5FWY - chains A and B; structure by X-ray diffraction, 2.12 A resolution.

== Chain A ==
Molecule: Glutamate receptor 2
Organism: Rattus norvegicus
Reference sequence: P19491 (GRIA2_RAT); residues 4-379 here correspond to UniProt positions 25-400 (UniProt number = residue number + 21)
Amino-acid sequence (385 residues; numbered 4 to 388; the number before each row is that of its first residue):
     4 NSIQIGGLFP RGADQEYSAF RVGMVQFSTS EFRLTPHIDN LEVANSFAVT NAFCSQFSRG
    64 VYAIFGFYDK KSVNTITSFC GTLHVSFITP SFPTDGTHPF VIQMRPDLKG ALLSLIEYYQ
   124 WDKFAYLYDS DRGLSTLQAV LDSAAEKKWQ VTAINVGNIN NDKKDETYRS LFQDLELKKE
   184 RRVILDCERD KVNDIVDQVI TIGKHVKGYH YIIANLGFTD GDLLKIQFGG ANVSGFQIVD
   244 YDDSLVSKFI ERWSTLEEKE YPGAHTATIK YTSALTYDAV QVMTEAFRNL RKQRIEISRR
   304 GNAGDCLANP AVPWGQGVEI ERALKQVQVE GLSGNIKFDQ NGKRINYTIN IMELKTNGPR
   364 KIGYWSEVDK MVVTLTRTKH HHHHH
Not modelled in the structure: 303-305, 378-388
Construct notes: expression tag (380-388)
Swiss-Prot annotation at these positions:
  - glycosylation (N-linked (GlcNAc...) asparagine): Asn235, Asn349
Disulfide bonds: Cys57-Cys309
Glycans and other covalent adducts: N-acetylglucosamine (NAG) linked to Asn235, Asn349

== Chain B ==
Molecule: Glutamate receptor 3
Organism: Rattus norvegicus
Reference sequence: P19492 (GRIA3_RAT); residues 1-381 here correspond to UniProt positions 23-403 (UniProt number = residue number + 22)
Amino-acid sequence (390 residues; row label = number of the first residue in the row):
     1 GFPNTISIGG LFMRNTVQEH SAFRFAVQLY NTNQNTTEKP FHLNYHVDHL DSSNSFSVTN
    61 AFCSQFSRGV YAIFGFYDQM SMNTLTSFCG ALHTSFVTPS FPTDADVQFV IQMRPALKGA
   121 ILSLLSYYKW EKFVYLYDTE RGFSVLQAIM EAAVQNNWQV TARSVGNIKD VQEFRRIIEE
   181 MDRRQEKRYL IDCEVERINT ILEQVVILGK HSRGYHYMLA NLGFTDILLE RVMHGGANIT
   241 GFQIVNNENP MVQQFIQRWV RLDEREFPEA KNAPLKYTSA LTHDAILVIA EAFRYLRRQR
   301 VDVSRRGSAG DCLANPAVPW SQGIDIERAL KMVQVQGMTG NIQFDTYGRR TNYTIDVYEM
   361 KVSGSRKAGY WNEYERFVPF SGTKHHHHHH
Not modelled in the structure: 1, 362-363, 383-390
Construct notes: expression tag (382-390)
Swiss-Prot annotation at these positions:
  - glycosylation (N-linked (GlcNAc...) asparagine): Asn35, Asn238, Asn352
Disulfide bonds: Cys63-Cys312
Glycans and other covalent adducts: N-acetylglucosamine (NAG) linked to Asn35, Asn238, Asn352

== Chain A / chain B interface ==
Residue-residue contacts (54):
  Asn48(A) - Ser87(B)  hydrogen bond
  Ser49(A) - Asn83(B)
  Ser49(A) - Ser87(B)  hydrogen bond (backbone-side chain)
  Phe50(A) - Ser87(B)  hydrogen bond (backbone-side chain)
  Phe50(A) - Phe88(B)  hydrophobic
  Phe50(A) - Ala91(B)  hydrophobic
  Phe50(A) - Cys312(B)
  Phe50(A) - Ala317(B)  hydrophobic
  Thr53(A) - Phe88(B)
  Asn54(A) - Leu313(B)
  Cys57(A) - Leu313(B)  hydrophobic
  Lys74(A) - Asn83(B)
  Asn77(A) - Ser55(B)
  Asn77(A) - Gln79(B)
  Asn77(A) - Met80(B)
  Thr78(A) - Ser55(B)
  Thr78(A) - Thr84(B)  hydrogen bond
  Ser81(A) - Asn54(B)  hydrogen bond
  Ser81(A) - Ser55(B)  hydrogen bond (side chain-backbone)
  Ser81(A) - Phe56(B)  hydrogen bond (side chain-backbone)
  Phe82(A) - Ser55(B)
  Phe82(A) - Phe56(B)  hydrophobic
  Phe82(A) - Thr59(B)
  Thr85(A) - Phe56(B)
  Tyr131(A) - Gln147(B)  hydrogen bond
  Ser133(A) - Gln147(B)
  Leu137(A) - Phe143(B)  hydrophobic
  Gln141(A) - Tyr137(B)
  Gln141(A) - Thr139(B)
  Gln141(A) - Phe143(B)
  Gln141(A) - Ser164(B)
  Leu144(A) - Met150(B)  hydrophobic
  Leu144(A) - Ala162(B)
  Asp145(A) - Ala162(B)
  Asp145(A) - Arg163(B)  salt bridge
  Asp145(A) - Ser164(B)  hydrogen bond (side chain-backbone)
  Ala148(A) - Thr161(B)
  Ala148(A) - Ala162(B)
  Ala148(A) - Arg184(B)  hydrogen bond (backbone-side chain)
  Glu149(A) - Arg184(B)
  Lys151(A) - Arg184(B)
  Gln153(A) - Gln159(B)
  Thr155(A) - Val154(B)
  Ala156(A) - Met150(B)
  Ala156(A) - Val154(B)
  Asn158(A) - Gln147(B)  hydrogen bond
  Asp177(A) - Val154(B)
  Lys181(A) - Val154(B)  hydrogen bond (side chain-backbone)
  Lys181(A) - Asn157(B)  hydrogen bond
  Cys309(A) - Phe56(B)
  Leu310(A) - Asn60(B)
  Leu310(A) - Cys63(B)  hydrophobic
  Asn312(A) - Asn60(B)
  Ala314(A) - Phe56(B)  hydrophobic
Interface residues without a listed pair, chain A (36 interface residues in all): Leu86, His101, Leu140, Ile157, Ala311
Interface residues without a listed pair, chain B (33 interface residues in all): Leu92, Ala105, Leu146, Glu180
The authors on this interface:
  - pairs named by the authors: Asp145(A)-Arg163(B) (salt bridge), Ala148(A)-Arg184(B) (hydrogen bond), Glu149(A)-Arg184(B)

== Overview ==
Chain A and chain B form an interface of 36 and 33 residues respectively, with 13 hydrogen bonds and 1 salt
bridge. Among the polar pairs are Asp145(A)-Arg163(B), Asn48(A)-Ser87(B) and Ser49(A)-Ser87(B). The authors
report a salt bridge between Asp145(A) and Arg163(B); a hydrogen bond between Ala148(A) and Arg184(B); a
contact between Glu149(A) and Arg184(B).
Here chain A is Glutamate receptor 2 and chain B is Glutamate receptor 3, both from Rattus norvegicus. Entry
5FWY (Crystal structure of the AMPA receptor GluA2/A3 N-terminal domain heterodimer) was determined by X-ray
diffraction (same publication as 5FWX, 5IDE and 5IDF).
